PDB entry 1SWY | X-ray diffraction, 1.06 A resolution | chain A

# Chain A
Name: Lysozyme
Source organism: Enterobacteria phage T4
Notes: EC 3.2.1.17
Reference sequence: P00720 (LYS_BPT4); residue numbers follow UniProt; this construct covers 1-164
Amino-acid sequence (164 residues; row label = number of the first residue in the row):
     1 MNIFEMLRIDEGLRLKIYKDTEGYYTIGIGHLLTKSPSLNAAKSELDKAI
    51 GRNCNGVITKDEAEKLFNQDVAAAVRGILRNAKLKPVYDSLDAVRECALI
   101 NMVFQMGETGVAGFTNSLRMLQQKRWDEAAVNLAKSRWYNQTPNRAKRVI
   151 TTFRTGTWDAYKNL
Differences from the reference sequence: engineered mutation A72 (Asp in P00720), E96 (Arg in P00720)
UniProt features mapped onto this chain:
  - active site (Proton donor/acceptor): E11, D20
  - binding site (substrate): L32, F104, S117, N132
  - mutagenesis: E11 (E11A/F/H/M/N: Complete loss of enzymatic activity; E11N: Loss of 84% of enzymatic activity; E11Q: Complete loss of activity), D20 (D20A/N/S/T: Complete loss of enzymatic activity; D20C: Nearly no effet on specific enzymatic activity; D20E/Q: Loss of 99% of enzymatic activity), T26 (T26E: Complete loss of activity at neutral pH; covalently bound substrate; T26H: Facilitates transglycosylation more effectively than hydrolysis; covalently bound substrate), G30 (G30A: Almost complete loss of enzymatic activity; G30F: Almost complete loss of enzymatic activity. The enzyme is destabilized by 1.5 kcal/mol), S117 (S117F: 10-fold decrease in enzymatic activity; S117I: 500-fold decrease in enzymatic activity; S117V: 50-fold decrease in enzymatic activity), N132 (N132I: 5-fold decrease in enzymatic activity; N132M/F: 2-fold decrease in enzymatic activity)
Ion coordination: rubidium ion site 1: E11, Y18; rubidium ion site 2: Y25, P37; rubidium ion site 3: G30, F104; rubidium ion site 4: S44, G113, T115; rubidium ion site 5: D89, L91, E96

# In short
E11 and Y18 form the rubidium ion site 1. The rubidium ion site 2 is built by Y25 and P37. Curated annotation
(UniProt) lists active-site residues E11 and D20, 4 substrate-binding residues and 6 mutagenesis sites.
Chain A is Lysozyme (Enterobacteria phage T4); the structure, Use of a Halide Binding Site to Bypass the
1000-atom Limit to Ab initio Structure Determination, was determined by X-ray diffraction together with 1SWZ,
1SX7 and 1SX2 from the same study.
